PDB entry 6Z2M | X-ray diffraction, 2.71 A resolution | chains A and D of the 4 polymer chains in the assembly

# Chain A
Protein: Spike glycoprotein
Source organism: Severe acute respiratory syndrome coronavirus 2
UniProt: P0DTC2 (SPIKE_SARS2); residues 332-528 here = UniProt positions 332-528
Sequence (197 residues; row label = number of the first residue in the row):
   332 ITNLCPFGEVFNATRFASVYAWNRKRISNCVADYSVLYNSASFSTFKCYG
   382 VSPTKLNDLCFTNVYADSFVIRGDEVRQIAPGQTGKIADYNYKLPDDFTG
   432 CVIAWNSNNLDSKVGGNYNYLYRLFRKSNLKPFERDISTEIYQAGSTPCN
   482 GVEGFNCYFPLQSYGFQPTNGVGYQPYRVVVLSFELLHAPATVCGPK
Cystine bridges: Cys336-Cys361, Cys379-Cys432, Cys391-Cys525, Cys480-Cys488
Covalent attachments: N-acetylglucosamine (NAG) linked to Asn343
UniProt features mapped onto this chain:
  - region: Arg403 to Asp405 (Integrin-binding motif), Asn448 to Phe456 (Immunodominant HLA epitope recognized by the CD8+)
  - glycosylation: Asn343 (N-linked (GlcNAc...) (complex) asparagine)
  - natural variant: Gly339 (G339D: In strain: Omicron/BA.1, Omicron/BA.2 and 4 more; G339H: In strain: Omicron/BA.2.75, Omicron/XBB.1.5 and 1 more), Arg346 (R346K: In strain: Mu/B.1.621; R346T: In strain: Omicron/BQ.1.1, Omicron/XBB.1.5 and 1 more), Leu368 (L368I: In strain: Omicron/XBB.1.5, Omicron/EG.5.1), Ser371 (S371F: In strain: Omicron/BA.2, Omicron/BA.2.12.1 and 6 more; S371L: In strain: Omicron/BA.1), Ser373 (S373P: In strain: Omicron/BA.1, Omicron/BA.2 and 7 more), Ser375 (S375F: In strain: Omicron/BA.1, Omicron/BA.2 and 7 more), Thr376 (T376A: In strain: Omicron/BA.2, Omicron/BA.2.12.1 and 5 more), Asp405 (D405N: In strain: Omicron/BA.2, Omicron/BA.2.12.1 and 6 more), Arg408 (R408S: In strain: Omicron/BA.2, Omicron/BA.2.12.1 and 6 more), Lys417 (K417N: In strain: Beta/B.1.351, Omicron/BA.1 and 8 more; K417T: In strain: Gamma/P.1), Asn440 (N440K: In strain: Omicron/BA.1, Omicron/BA.2 and 7 more), Lys444 (K444T: In strain: Omicron/BQ.1.1), 16 further natural variant entries in UniProt
  - mutagenesis: Asn343 (N343Q: Reduced viral infectivity), Leu452 (L452R: Increased resistance to neutralizing antibodies. Decreases HLA binding to NF9 epitope. Increased binding affinity to human ACE2), Tyr453 (Y453F: Decreased HLA binding to NF9 epitope. Increased binding affinity to human ACE2), Ala475 (A475V: Increased resistance to neutralizing antibodies), Val483 (V483A: Increased resistance to neutralizing antibodies), Glu484 (E484D: Increased replication in human TMEM106B overexpressing cells), Phe490 (F490L: Increased resistance to neutralizing antibodies and human covalescent sera neutralization), Gln493 (Q493N: Reduced host ACE2-binding affinity in vitro; Q493Y: Reduced host ACE2-binding affinity in vitro), Asn501 (N501T: Reduced host ACE2-binding affinity in vitro; N501Y: Increased binding affinity to human ACE2), His519 (H519P: Increased resistance to human covalescent sera neutralization)

# Chain D
Protein: nanobody D4
Source organism: Lama glama
Notes: antibody fragment or engineered binder
Sequence (127 residues; row label = number of the first residue in the row):
     1 QVQLVESGGGLMQAGGSLRLSCAVSGRTFSTAAMGWFRQAPGKEREFVAA
    51 IRWSGGSAYYADSVKGRFTISRDKAKNTVYLQMNSLKYEDTAVYYCARTE
   101 NVRSLLSDYATWPYDYWGQGTQVTVSS
Cystine bridges: Cys22-Cys96

# Interface between chain A and chain D
Pairs across the interface (23; chain A residue first):
  Lys444(A) with Arg27(D)
  Tyr449(A) with Glu100(D); Asn101(D)
  Asn450(A) with Arg27(D); Glu100(D)
  Leu452(A) with Val102(D), hydrophobic
  Phe456(A) with Ser104(D)
  Thr470(A) with Ser54(D)
  Glu484(A) with Arg52(D), salt bridge; Ser57(D), hydrogen bond; Ser104(D); Leu106(D)
  Tyr489(A) with Ser104(D); Leu105(D), hydrophobic
  Phe490(A) with Arg52(D); Ser54(D); Ser104(D), hydrogen bond (backbone-backbone)
  Leu492(A) with Val102(D)
  Gln493(A) with Val102(D); Arg103(D), hydrogen bond; Ser104(D), hydrogen bond (side chain-backbone)
  Ser494(A) with Asn101(D), hydrogen bond; Val102(D), hydrogen bond (backbone-backbone)
Other interface residues (no listed pair), chain A (14 interface residues in all): Leu455, Val483
Other interface residues (no listed pair), chain D (13 interface residues in all): Ser30, Asp115

# Overview
14 residues of chain A and 13 residues of chain D are in contact, with 6 hydrogen bonds and 1 salt bridge.
Polar pairs include Glu484(A)-Arg52(D), Glu484(A)-Ser57(D) and Gln493(A)-Arg103(D). N-acetylglucosamine is
covalently linked to Asn343(A). From UniProt: 10 mutagenesis sites on chain A.
Here chain A is Spike glycoprotein (Severe acute respiratory syndrome coronavirus 2) and chain D is nanobody
D4 (Lama glama). Entry 6Z2M (H11-D4, SARS-CoV-2 RBD, CR3022 ternary complex) was determined by X-ray
diffraction.
